PDB entry 6EJB | X-ray diffraction, 2.56 A resolution | chains A and B

[Chain A]
Molecule: Xylosyltransferase 1
From: Homo sapiens
Notes: EC 2.4.2.26
UniProt: Q86Y38 (XYLT1_HUMAN); residue numbers follow UniProt; this construct covers 232-959
Sequence (751 residues; each row starts with the number of its first residue):
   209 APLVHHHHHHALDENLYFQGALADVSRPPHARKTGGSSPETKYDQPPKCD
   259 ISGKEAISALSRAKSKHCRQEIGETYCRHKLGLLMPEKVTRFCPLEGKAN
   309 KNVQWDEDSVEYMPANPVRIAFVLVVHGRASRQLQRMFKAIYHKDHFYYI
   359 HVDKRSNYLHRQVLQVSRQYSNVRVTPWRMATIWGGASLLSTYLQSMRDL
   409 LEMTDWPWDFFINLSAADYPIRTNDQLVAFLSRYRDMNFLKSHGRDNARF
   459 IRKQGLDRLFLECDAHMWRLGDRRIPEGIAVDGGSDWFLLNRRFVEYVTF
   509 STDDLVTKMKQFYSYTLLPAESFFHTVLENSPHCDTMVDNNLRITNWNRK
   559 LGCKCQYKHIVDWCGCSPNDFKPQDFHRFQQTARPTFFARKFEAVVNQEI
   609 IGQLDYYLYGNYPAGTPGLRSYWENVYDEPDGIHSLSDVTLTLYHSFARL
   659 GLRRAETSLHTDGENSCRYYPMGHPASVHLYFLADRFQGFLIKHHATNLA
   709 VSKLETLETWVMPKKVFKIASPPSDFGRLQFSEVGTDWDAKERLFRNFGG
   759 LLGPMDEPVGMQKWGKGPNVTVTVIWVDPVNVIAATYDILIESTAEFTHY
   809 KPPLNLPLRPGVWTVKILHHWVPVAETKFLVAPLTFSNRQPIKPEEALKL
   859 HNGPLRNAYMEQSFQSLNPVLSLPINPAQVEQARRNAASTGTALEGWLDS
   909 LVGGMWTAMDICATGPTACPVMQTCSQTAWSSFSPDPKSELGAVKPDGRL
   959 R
Disordered / not traced: 209-251, 729-734
Sequence notes: expression tag (209-231)
Disulfides: Cys257-Cys285, Cys301-Cys542, Cys561-Cys574, Cys563-Cys572, Cys675-Cys927, Cys920-Cys933
UniProt features mapped onto this chain:
  - binding site (UDP-alpha-D-xylose): Val333, Asp361, Thr390 to Trp392, Asp494, Trp495, Ser575, Arg598, Lys599
  - glycosylation (N-linked (GlcNAc...) asparagine): Asn421, Asn777
  - natural variant: Arg481 (R481W: In DBQD2), Arg598 (R598C: In DBQD2)
  - mutagenesis: Cys257 (C257A: No effect), Cys276 (C276A: Strongly reduced enzyme activity), Cys285 (C285A: No effect), Cys301 (C301A: No effect), Asp314 (D314G: No effect), Asp316 (D316G: No effect), Gln462 (Q462A/W: No effect on enzyme activity; Q462R: Decreased enzyme activity), Cys471 (C471A: Strongly reduced enzyme activity), Asp494 (D494A: Decreased enzyme activity; D494N: Loss of enzyme activity), Glu529 (E529A: Loss of enzyme activity), Cys542 (C542A: No effect), Arg557 (R557N: No effect on enzyme activity), 17 further mutagenesis entries in UniProt
Reported in the primary citation:
  - specificity-determining residues: Trp392 (proposed by the authors, not directly observed)
  - catalytic residues: Glu529
  - mutagenesis - E529A: abolished catalytic activity
  - mutagenesis - E529Q: abolished expression
  - mutagenesis - R598A/K599A: decreased catalytic activity
  - mutagenesis - K749A, E750K, R754E: unchanged catalytic activity
  - disease-associated variants - R481W, R598C: decreased localization (citing earlier work)

[Chain B]
Molecule: Protein AMBP
UniProt: P02760 (AMBP_HUMAN); residue numbers follow UniProt; this construct covers 210-221
Sequence (12 residues; numbered 210 to 221; the number before each row is that of its first residue):
   210 QEEEGSAGGQGG
Disordered / not traced: 210, 221
Sequence notes: engineered mutation Ala216 (Gly in P02760), Gly220 (Leu in P02760), Gly221 (Val in P02760)
UniProt features mapped onto this chain:
  - glycosylation: Ser215 (O-linked (Xyl...) (chondroitin sulfate) serine)

[Chain A / chain B interface]
Contacting residue pairs (30; chain A residue first):
  Lys449(A) - Glu213(B)
  Ser450(A) - Glu213(B)
  Lys461(A) - Ala216(B)
  Lys461(A) - Gly217(B)
  Lys461(A) - Gly218(B)
  Gln462(A) - Gly214(B)
  Gln462(A) - Ser215(B)
  Gln462(A) - Ala216(B)  hydrogen bond (side chain-backbone)
  Arg466(A) - Gln219(B)  hydrogen bond
  Arg477(A) - Gln219(B)
  Gly492(A) - Glu213(B)
  Gly492(A) - Gly214(B)
  Ser493(A) - Glu213(B)
  Leu526(A) - Ser215(B)
  Leu526(A) - Ala216(B)
  Glu529(A) - Ser215(B)  hydrogen bond
  Trp555(A) - Glu212(B)  hydrogen bond (side chain-backbone)
  Trp555(A) - Glu213(B)
  Trp555(A) - Ser215(B)
  Arg557(A) - Glu212(B)
  Arg557(A) - Glu213(B)
  Arg557(A) - Gly214(B)  hydrogen bond (side chain-backbone)
  Trp571(A) - Ala216(B)
  Trp571(A) - Gly218(B)  hydrogen bond (side chain-backbone)
  Trp571(A) - Gln219(B)
  Cys572(A) - Ala216(B)
  Cys572(A) - Gly217(B)  hydrogen bond (backbone-backbone)
  Cys572(A) - Gly218(B)  hydrogen bond (backbone-backbone)
  Gly573(A) - Ser215(B)
  Cys574(A) - Ser215(B)  hydrogen bond (backbone-backbone)
Other interface residues (no listed pair), chain A (20 interface residues in all): Trp392, His451, Phe458, Thr553
Other interface residues (no listed pair), chain B (10 interface residues in all): Glu211, Gly220

[In short]
20 residues of chain A face 10 of chain B across their interface; the contacts include 9 hydrogen bonds. Among
the polar pairs are Gln462(A)-Ala216(B), Arg466(A)-Gln219(B) and Glu529(A)-Ser215(B). From the paper: the
catalytic residue Glu529(A); R481W and R598C of chain A reduce localization; 8 substitutions were tested in
all.
Chain A is Xylosyltransferase 1 (Homo sapiens) and chain B is Protein AMBP; the structure, Human
Xylosyltransferase 1 in complex with peptide QEEEGSAGGQGG, was determined by X-ray diffraction together with
6EJ7, 6EJ8, 6EJ9, 6EJA, 6EJC, 6EJD and 6EJE from the same study.
